PDB entry 6S6U | electron microscopy, 3.50 A resolution | chains D and I of the 10 polymer chains in the assembly

Chain D:
Protein: Glutamate synthase [NADPH] large chain
From: Azospirillum brasilense
Notes: EC 1.4.1.13
UniProtKB: Q05755 (GLTB_AZOBR); residues -35 to 1479 here correspond to UniProt positions 1-1515 (UniProt number = residue number + 36)
Chain sequence (1515 residues; row label = number of the first residue in the row; numbers below 1 keep their minus sign (Met-35 is residue -35)):
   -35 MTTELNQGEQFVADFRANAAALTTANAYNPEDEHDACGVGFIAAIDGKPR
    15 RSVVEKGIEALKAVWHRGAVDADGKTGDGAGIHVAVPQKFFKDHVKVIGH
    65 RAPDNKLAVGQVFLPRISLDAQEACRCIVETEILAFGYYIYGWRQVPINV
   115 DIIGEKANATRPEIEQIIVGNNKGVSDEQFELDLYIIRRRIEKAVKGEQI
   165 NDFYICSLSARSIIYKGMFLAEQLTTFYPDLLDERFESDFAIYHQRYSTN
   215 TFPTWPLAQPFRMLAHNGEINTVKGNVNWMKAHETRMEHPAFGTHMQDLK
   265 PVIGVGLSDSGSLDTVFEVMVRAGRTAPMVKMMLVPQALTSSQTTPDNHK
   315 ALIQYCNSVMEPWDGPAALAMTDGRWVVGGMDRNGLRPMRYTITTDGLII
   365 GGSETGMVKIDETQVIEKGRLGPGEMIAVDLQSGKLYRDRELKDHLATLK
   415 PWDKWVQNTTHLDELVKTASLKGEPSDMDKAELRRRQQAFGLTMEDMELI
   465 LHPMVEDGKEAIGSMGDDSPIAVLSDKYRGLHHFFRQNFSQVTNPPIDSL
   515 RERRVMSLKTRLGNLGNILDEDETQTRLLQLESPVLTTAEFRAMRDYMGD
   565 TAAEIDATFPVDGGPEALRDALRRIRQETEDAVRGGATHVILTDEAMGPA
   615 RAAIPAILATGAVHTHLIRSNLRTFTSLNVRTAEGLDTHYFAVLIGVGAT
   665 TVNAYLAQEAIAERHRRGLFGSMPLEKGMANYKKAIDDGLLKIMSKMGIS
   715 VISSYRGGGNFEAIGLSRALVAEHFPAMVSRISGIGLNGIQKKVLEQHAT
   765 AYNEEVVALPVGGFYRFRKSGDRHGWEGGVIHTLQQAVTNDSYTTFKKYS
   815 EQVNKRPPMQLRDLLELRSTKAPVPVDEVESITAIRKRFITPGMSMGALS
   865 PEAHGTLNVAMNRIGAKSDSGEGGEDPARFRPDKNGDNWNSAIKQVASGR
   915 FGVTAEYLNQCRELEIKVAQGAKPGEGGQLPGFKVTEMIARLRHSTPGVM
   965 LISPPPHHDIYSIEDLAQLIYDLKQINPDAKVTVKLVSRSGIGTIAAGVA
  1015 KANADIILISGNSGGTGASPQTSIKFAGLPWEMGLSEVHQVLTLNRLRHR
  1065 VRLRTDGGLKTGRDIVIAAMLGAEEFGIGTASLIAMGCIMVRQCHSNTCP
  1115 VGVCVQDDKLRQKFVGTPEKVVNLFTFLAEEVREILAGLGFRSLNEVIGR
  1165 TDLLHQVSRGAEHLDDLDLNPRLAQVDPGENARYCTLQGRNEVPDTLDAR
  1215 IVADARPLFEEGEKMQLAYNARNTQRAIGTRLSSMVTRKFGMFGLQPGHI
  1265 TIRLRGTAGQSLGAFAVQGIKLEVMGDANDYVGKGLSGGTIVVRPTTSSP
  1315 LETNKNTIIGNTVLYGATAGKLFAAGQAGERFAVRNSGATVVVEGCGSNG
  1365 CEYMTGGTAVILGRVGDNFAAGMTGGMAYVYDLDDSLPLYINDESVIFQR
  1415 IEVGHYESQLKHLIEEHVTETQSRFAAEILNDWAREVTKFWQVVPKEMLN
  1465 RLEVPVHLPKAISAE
Not modelled in the structure: -35 to 0, 1473-1479
Ion coordination: 3Fe-4S cluster Fe: Cys1102, Cys1108, Cys1113
Residues lining bound ligands:
  - 3Fe-4S cluster (F3S): Met479, Cys1102, Ile1103, Met1104, Val1105, Arg1106, Gln1107, Cys1108, Cys1113, Val1115, Val1117, Cys1118
  - FMN (flavin mononucleotide): Met479, Pro856, Gly857, Met858, Ser859, Ala862, Leu863, Glu886, Gln909, Lys931, Gln934, Lys999, Ser1024, Ser1027, Gly1028, Gly1029, Thr1030, Gly1031, Asp1070, Gly1071, Gly1072, Leu1073, Ile1092, Gly1093, Thr1094, Ala1095, Leu1097, Cys1118
Swiss-Prot annotation at these positions:
  - active site: Cys1 (For GATase activity)
  - binding site (FMN): Leu1049 to Arg1106
  - binding site ([3Fe-4S] cluster): Cys1102, Cys1108, Cys1113

Chain I:
Protein: Glutamate synthase [NADPH] small chain
From: Azospirillum brasilense
Notes: EC 1.4.1.13
UniProtKB: Q05756 (GLTD_AZOBR); residue numbers follow UniProt; this construct covers 1-482
Chain sequence (482 residues; each row starts with the number of its first residue):
     1 MANQRMLGFVHTAQRMPDKRPAAERRQDFAEIYARFSDERANEQANRCSQ
    51 CGVPFCQVHCPVSNNIPDWLKLTSEGRLEEAYEVSQATNNFPEICGRICP
   101 QDRLCEGNCVIEQSTHGAVTIGSVEKYINDTAWDQGWVKPRTPSRELGLS
   151 VGVIGAGPAGLAAAEELRAKGYEVHVYDRYDRMGGLLVYGIPGFKLEKSV
   201 VERRVKLLADAGVIYHPNFEVGRDASLPELRRKHVAVLVATGVYKARDIK
   251 APGSGLGNIVAALDYLTTSNKVSLGDTVEAYENGSLNAAGKHVVVLGGGD
   301 TAMDCVRTAIRQGATSVKCLYRRDRKNMPGSQREVAHAEEEGVEFIWQAA
   351 PEGFTGDTVVTGVRAVRIHLGVADATGRQTPQVIEGSEFTVQADLVIKAL
   401 GFEPEDLPNAFDEPELKVTRWGTLLVDHRTKMTNMDGVFAAGDIVRGASL
   451 VVWAIRDGRDAAEGIHAYAKAKAEAPVAVAAE
Not modelled in the structure: 1-3, 476-482
Ion coordination: 4Fe-4S cluster Fe site 1: Cys48, Cys51, Cys56, Cys109; 4Fe-4S cluster Fe site 2: Cys60, Cys99, Cys105, Glu125
Residues lining bound ligands:
  - FAD (flavin-adenine dinucleotide): Ile98, Pro100, Ile154, Gly155, Ala156, Gly157, Pro158, Ala159, Tyr177, Asp178, Arg179, Tyr180, Gly185, Leu186, Gly190, Ile191, Lys195, Phe219, Glu220, Val221, Ala240, Thr241, Gly242, Val243, Tyr244, Leu266, Asp300, Thr301, Asp304, Phe402, Asp443, Ser449, Leu450, Val451, Ala454
  - 4Fe-4S cluster (SF4), molecule 1: Cys48, Ser49, Gln50, Cys51, Pro54, Phe55, Cys56, Pro67, Leu70, Cys109, Val110, Ile111, Val119, Ile121
  - 4Fe-4S cluster (SF4), molecule 2: Cys60, Pro61, Asn64, Ile66, Asn89, Cys95, Gly96, Cys99, Gln101, Leu104, Cys105, Ile121, Gly122, Glu125, Val452
Swiss-Prot annotation at these positions:
  - binding site ([4Fe-4S] cluster): Cys95, Cys99, Cys105, Cys109

Chain D / chain I interface:
Residue-residue contacts (37):
  Met458(D) - Asp68(I)
  Glu462(D) - Arg77(I)  salt bridge
  Arg681(D) - Glu80(I)  salt bridge
  Val775(D) - Asn65(I)
  Val775(D) - Asp68(I)
  Arg780(D) - Gln50(I)
  Phe781(D) - Val53(I)  hydrophobic
  Phe781(D) - Pro54(I)
  Arg782(D) - Pro54(I)
  Arg782(D) - Gln57(I)
  Arg782(D) - Pro67(I)
  Arg782(D) - Asp68(I)  salt bridge
  Lys783(D) - Gln57(I)
  Trp790(D) - Val53(I)
  Gly792(D) - Val53(I)
  Gly792(D) - Phe55(I)
  His796(D) - Phe55(I)
  His796(D) - Gln113(I)  hydrogen bond
  Ile1103(D) - Phe55(I)
  Ile1103(D) - Val110(I)  hydrophobic
  Ile1103(D) - Gln113(I)
  Met1104(D) - Gly52(I)
  Val1105(D) - Ser49(I)
  Val1105(D) - Cys51(I)
  Val1105(D) - Gly52(I)  hydrogen bond (backbone-backbone)
  Gln1107(D) - Leu7(I)
  Gln1107(D) - Ser49(I)
  Gln1107(D) - Gln50(I)
  Ser1110(D) - Leu7(I)
  Thr1112(D) - Leu7(I)
  Thr1112(D) - Phe9(I)
  Pro1114(D) - Phe9(I)  hydrophobic
  Pro1114(D) - Ser114(I)
  Leu1124(D) - His116(I)
  Lys1127(D) - Ser114(I)
  Lys1127(D) - Thr115(I)  hydrogen bond
  Lys1127(D) - His116(I)
Other interface residues (no listed pair), chain D (25 interface residues in all): Leu683, Ala772, Glu791, Arg1106, Lys1123
Other interface residues (no listed pair), chain I (25 interface residues in all): Val10, Val58, His59, Ser63, Glu83

Summary:
The chain D/chain I interface involves 25 residues from each chain; the contacts include 3 hydrogen bonds and
3 salt bridges. Polar pairs include Glu462(D)-Arg77(I), Arg681(D)-Glu80(I) and Arg782(D)-Asp68(I). Ligands of
chain D: flavin mononucleotide and 3Fe-4S cluster.
Chain D is Glutamate synthase [NADPH] large chain and chain I is Glutamate synthase [NADPH] small chain, both
from Azospirillum brasilense; the structure, Structure of Azospirillum brasilense Glutamate Synthase in a6b4
oligomeric state, was determined by electron microscopy (same publication as 6S6S, 6S6T and 6S6X).
